2V3U - chain A; structure by X-ray diffraction, 1.74 A resolution.

# Chain A
Molecule: Glutamate receptor delta-2 subunit
Source organism: Rattus norvegicus
Notes: fragment: ligand-binding core, residues 440-551, 664-813
UniProt: Q63226 (GRID2_RAT); the construct has insertions or renumbered stretches relative to UniProt, so the offset changes along the chain: 2-113 = UniProt 440-551; 116-265 = UniProt 664-813
Chain sequence (265 residues; each row starts with the number of its first residue):
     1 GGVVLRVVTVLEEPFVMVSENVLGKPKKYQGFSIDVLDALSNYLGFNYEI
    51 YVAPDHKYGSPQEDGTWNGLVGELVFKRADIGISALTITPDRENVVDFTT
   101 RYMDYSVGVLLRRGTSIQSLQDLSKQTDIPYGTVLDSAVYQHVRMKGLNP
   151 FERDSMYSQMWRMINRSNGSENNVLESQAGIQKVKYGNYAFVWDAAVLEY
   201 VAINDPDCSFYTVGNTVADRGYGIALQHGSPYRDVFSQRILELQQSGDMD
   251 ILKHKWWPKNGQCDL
Not modelled in the structure: 167-171, 215-217, 262-265
UniProt features mapped onto this chain:
  - glycosylation (N-linked (GlcNAc...) asparagine): Asn-165, Asn-168

# In short
Chain A is Glutamate receptor delta-2 subunit (Rattus norvegicus); the structure, Structure of the
ligand-binding core of the ionotropic glutamate receptor-like GluRdelta2 in complex with D-serine, was
determined by X-ray diffraction, deposited together with 2V3T.
